8BRD - chains E and F of the 7 polymer chains in the assembly; structure by electron microscopy, 2.48 A resolution.

[Chain E]
Protein: Chemotaxis protein PomA
Organism: Vibrio alginolyticus
UniProtKB: O06873 (POMA_VIBAL); numbering as in UniProt (aligned over 3-252)
Sequence (250 residues; each row starts with the number of its first residue):
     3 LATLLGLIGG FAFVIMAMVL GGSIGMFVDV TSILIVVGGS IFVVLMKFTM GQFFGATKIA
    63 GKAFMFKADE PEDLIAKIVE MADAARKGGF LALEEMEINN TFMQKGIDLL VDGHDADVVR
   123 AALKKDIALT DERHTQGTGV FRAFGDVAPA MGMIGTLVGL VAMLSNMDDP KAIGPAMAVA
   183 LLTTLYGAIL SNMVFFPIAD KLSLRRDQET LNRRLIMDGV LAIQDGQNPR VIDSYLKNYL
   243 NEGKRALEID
Unresolved in the structure: 3-19
Metal / ion sites: Na+: Gly154, Thr158, Ala182, Thr185, Thr186
From the paper describing this entry:
  - Na+ coordination: Gly154, Thr158, Ala182, Thr185, Thr186

[Chain F]
Protein: Flagellar motor protein, VaPomB
Organism: Vibrio alginolyticus
Sequence (51 residues; row label = number of the first residue in the row):
    11 PPPGLPLWMG TFADLMSLLM CFFVLLLSFS EMDVLKFKQI AGSMKFAFGV Q

[Interface between chain E and chain F]
Contacting residue pairs (11; chain E residue first):
  Leu162(E) - Met30(F)  hydrophobic
  Leu162(E) - Cys31(F)  hydrophobic
  Met165(E) - Cys31(F)
  Met165(E) - Val34(F)  hydrophobic
  Leu166(E) - Val34(F)  hydrophobic
  Met169(E) - Val34(F)  hydrophobic
  Met169(E) - Leu37(F)  hydrophobic
  Ile175(E) - Ser38(F)
  Met179(E) - Cys31(F)
  Met179(E) - Leu35(F)  hydrophobic
  Leu183(E) - Phe32(F)  hydrophobic
Interface residues without a listed pair, chain E (9 interface residues in all): Thr158, Ala182
Interface residues without a listed pair, chain F (8 interface residues in all): Ser27

[In short]
Chain E and chain F form an interface of 9 and 8 residues respectively. The Na+ site is built by Gly154(E),
Thr158(E), Ala182(E), Thr185(E) and Thr186(E). From the paper: Na+ coordination by Gly154(E), Thr158(E) and
Ala182(E) among others.
Here chain E is Chemotaxis protein PomA and chain F is Flagellar motor protein, VaPomB, both from Vibrio
alginolyticus. Entry 8BRD (Mechanisms of ion selectivity and rotor coupling in the bacterial flagellar
sodium-driven stator unit) was determined by electron microscopy (same publication as 8BRI).
